Entry 4WE4 (X-ray diffraction, 2.35 A resolution); this record covers chains A and B.

[Chain A]
Name: Hemagglutinin HA1 chain
From: Influenza A virus
UniProt: Q91MA7 (HEMA_I68A4); residues 9-329 here correspond to UniProt positions 25-345 (UniProt number = residue number + 16)
Amino-acid sequence (321 residues; row label = number of the first residue in the row):
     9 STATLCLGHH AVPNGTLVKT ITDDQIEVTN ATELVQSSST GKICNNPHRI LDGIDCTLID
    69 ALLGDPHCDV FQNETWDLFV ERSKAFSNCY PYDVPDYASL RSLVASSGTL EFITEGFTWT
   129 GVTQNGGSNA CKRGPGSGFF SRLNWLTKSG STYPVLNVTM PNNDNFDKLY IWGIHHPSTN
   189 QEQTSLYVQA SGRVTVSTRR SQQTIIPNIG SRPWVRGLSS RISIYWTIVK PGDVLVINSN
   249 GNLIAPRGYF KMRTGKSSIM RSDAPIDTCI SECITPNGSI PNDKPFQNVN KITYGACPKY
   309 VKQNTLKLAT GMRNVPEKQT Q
Differences from the reference sequence: conflict Ile182 (Val198 in Q91MA7), Gln329 (Arg345 in Q91MA7)
Disulfide bonds: Cys52-Cys277, Cys64-Cys76, Cys97-Cys139, Cys281-Cys305
Covalent attachments: N-acetylglucosamine (NAG) linked to Asn22, Asn38, Asn81, Asn285; glycan linked to Asn165
What the authors report for this chain:
  - post-translational modification sites: Asn22, Asn38, Asn81, Asn165, Asn285

[Chain B]
Name: Hemagglutinin HA2 chain
From: Influenza A virus
UniProt: Q91MA7 (HEMA_I68A4); residues 1-172 here correspond to UniProt positions 346-517 (UniProt number = residue number + 345)
Amino-acid sequence (172 residues; numbered 1 to 172; the number before each row is that of its first residue):
     1 GLFGAIAGFI ENGWEGMIDG WYGFRHQNSE GTGQAADLKS TQAAIDQING KLNRVIEKTN
    61 EKFHQIEKEF SEVEGRIQDL EKYVEDTKID LWSYNAELLV ALENQHTIDL TDSEMNKLFE
   121 KTRRQLRENA EEMGNGCFKI YHKCDNACIE SIRNGTYDHD VYRNEALNNR FQ
Differences from the reference sequence: conflict Glu132 (Asp477 in Q91MA7), Asn164 (Asp509 in Q91MA7)
Disulfide bonds: Cys144-Cys148
Covalent attachments: N-acetylglucosamine (NAG) linked to Asn154
What the authors report for this chain:
  - post-translational modification sites: Asn154

[Chain A / chain B interface]
Pairs across the interface - 140 pairs, chain A then chain B:
  Ser9(A) with His142(B); Lys143(B)
  Thr10(A) with Ile140(B); His142(B)
  Ala11(A) with Gln27(B); Phe138(B); Lys139(B); Ile140(B), hydrogen bond (backbone-backbone)
  Thr12(A) with Ile6(B); Arg25(B); His26(B); Gln27(B), hydrogen bond (backbone-backbone); Met133(B); Phe138(B)
  Leu13(A) with Phe24(B), hydrophobic; Arg25(B); Thr122(B); Cys137(B); Phe138(B), hydrogen bond (backbone-backbone); Ile152(B), hydrophobic
  Cys14(A) with Ile6(B), hydrophobic; Ala7(B); Trp14(B); Gly23(B); Phe24(B); Arg25(B), hydrogen bond (backbone-backbone); Gly136(B); Cys137(B), disulfide
  Leu15(A) with Gly8(B); Phe9(B), hydrogen bond (backbone-backbone); Trp14(B); Gly23(B); Phe24(B), hydrophobic; Leu118(B); Phe119(B), hydrophobic; Thr122(B); Gly136(B), hydrogen bond (backbone-backbone); Phe138(B), hydrophobic
  Gly16(A) with Phe9(B); Trp14(B); Tyr22(B); Gly23(B), hydrogen bond (backbone-backbone); Met115(B)
  His17(A) with Phe9(B); Asn12(B), hydrogen bond (side chain-backbone); Gly13(B); Trp14(B), hydrogen bond (backbone-backbone); Trp21(B); Met115(B)
  His18(A) with Trp14(B); Met17(B); Gly20(B); Trp21(B), hydrogen bond (backbone-backbone)
  Ala19(A) with Trp14(B), hydrogen bond (backbone-backbone); Glu15(B)
  Val20(A) with Glu15(B)
  Pro21(A) with Glu15(B)
  Val26(A) with Asn104(B)
  Lys27(A) with Glu97(B), salt bridge; Val100(B); Ala101(B); Asn104(B), hydrogen bond (backbone-side chain)
  Thr28(A) with Ala101(B); Asn104(B); Gln105(B); Ile108(B)
  Ile29(A) with Ala101(B); Leu102(B), hydrophobic; Gln105(B)
  Thr30(A) with Gln105(B)
  Ile34(A) with Ile108(B), hydrophobic
  Thr40(A) with Leu52(B)
  Leu42(A) with Val100(B), hydrophobic
  Arg109(A) with Glu67(B), salt bridge
  Ser110(A) with His64(B), hydrogen bond
  Ser114(A) with His64(B)
  Lys264(A) with Phe63(B)
  Ser265(A) with His64(B)
  Ser266(A) with His64(B), hydrogen bond
  Arg269(A) with Glu67(B), salt bridge
  Asp291(A) with Ile56(B)
  Pro293(A) with Val55(B)
  Phe294(A) with Ala96(B), hydrophobic
  Lys299(A) with Lys68(B), hydrogen bond (backbone-side chain); Glu85(B); Ile89(B)
  Ile300(A) with Lys68(B); Glu69(B)
  Thr301(A) with Gln65(B)
  Tyr302(A) with Lys62(B); Phe63(B), hydrophobic
  Gly303(A) with Asn60(B); Glu61(B); Lys62(B), hydrogen bond (backbone-backbone)
  Ala304(A) with Thr59(B); Asn60(B); Glu61(B)
  Cys305(A) with Thr59(B), hydrogen bond (backbone-side chain); Asn60(B), hydrogen bond (backbone-backbone)
  Lys307(A) with Trp92(B)
  Tyr308(A) with Ile89(B), hydrophobic
  Val309(A) with Trp92(B); Ser93(B); Ala96(B), hydrophobic
  Lys310(A) with Ile89(B); Asp90(B), salt bridge; Ser93(B), hydrogen bond (backbone-side chain)
  Gln311(A) with Ser93(B), hydrogen bond (side chain-backbone); Glu97(B), hydrogen bond
  Leu314(A) with Ala96(B), hydrophobic; Glu97(B); Val100(B), hydrophobic
  Lys315(A) with Asn104(B), hydrogen bond (backbone-side chain)
  Leu316(A) with Leu52(B), hydrophobic; Glu103(B); Asn104(B)
  Ala317(A) with Asn104(B), hydrogen bond (backbone-side chain); Thr107(B)
  Thr318(A) with Trp21(B); Ile48(B)
  Gly319(A) with Trp21(B); Thr107(B)
  Met320(A) with Trp21(B); Tyr22(B); Thr111(B)
  Arg321(A) with Ile108(B); Asp112(B), salt bridge
  Val323(A) with Asn12(B); Gly13(B), hydrogen bond (backbone-backbone)
  Pro324(A) with Asn12(B); Gly13(B), hydrogen bond (backbone-backbone)
  Glu325(A) with Asn12(B); Gly13(B); Trp14(B); Glu15(B), hydrogen bond (side chain-backbone); Arg25(B), salt bridge
  Lys326(A) with Glu11(B); Asn12(B), hydrogen bond (backbone-side chain)
  Thr328(A) with Leu2(B)
  Gln329(A) with Gly1(B), hydrogen bond (backbone-backbone)
Interface residues without a listed pair, chain A (63 interface residues in all): Val36, Ile267, Glu280, Asn290, Asn298, Pro306
Interface residues without a listed pair, chain B (71 interface residues in all): Ile10, Asn28, Leu99, Tyr141, Cys144, Ile149, Asn169
Inter-chain disulfides: Cys14(A)-Cys137(B)

[Overview]
Chain A and chain B form an interface of 63 and 71 residues respectively; the contacts include 1 disulfide
bond, 28 hydrogen bonds and 6 salt bridges. Among the polar pairs are Lys27(A)-Glu97(B), Arg109(A)-Glu67(B)
and Arg269(A)-Glu67(B). Covalently linked N-acetylglucosamine: at Asn22(A), Asn38(A), Asn81(A), Asn165(A) and
Asn285(A). The paper reports modification sites Asn22(A), Asn38(A) and Asn154(B) among others.
Chain A is Hemagglutinin HA1 chain and chain B is Hemagglutinin HA2 chain, both from Influenza A virus; the
structure, The crystal structure of hemagglutinin from 1968 H3N2 influenza virus, was determined by X-ray
diffraction, deposited together with 4WE5.
